PDB entry 7P0N | X-ray diffraction, 2.50 A resolution | chain A

== Chain A ==
Protein: Indoleamine 2,3-dioxygenase 1
Organism: Homo sapiens
Notes: EC 1.13.11.52
Reference sequence: P14902 (I23O1_HUMAN); numbering as in UniProt (aligned over 15-403)
Sequence (405 residues; each row starts with the number of its first residue; numbers below 1 keep their minus sign (Met-1 is residue -1)):
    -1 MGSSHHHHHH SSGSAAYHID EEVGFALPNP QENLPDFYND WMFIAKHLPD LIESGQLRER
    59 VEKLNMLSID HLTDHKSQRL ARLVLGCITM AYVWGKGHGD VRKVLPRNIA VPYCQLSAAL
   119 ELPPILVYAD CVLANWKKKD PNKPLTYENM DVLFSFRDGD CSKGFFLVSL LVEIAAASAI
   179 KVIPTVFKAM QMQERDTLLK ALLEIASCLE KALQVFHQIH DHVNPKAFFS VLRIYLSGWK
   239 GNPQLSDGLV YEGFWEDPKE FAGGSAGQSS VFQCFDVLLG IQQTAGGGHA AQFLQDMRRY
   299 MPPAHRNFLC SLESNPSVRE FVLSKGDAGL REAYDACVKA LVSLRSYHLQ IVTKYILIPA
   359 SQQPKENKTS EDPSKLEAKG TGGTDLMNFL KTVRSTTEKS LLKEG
Not modelled in the structure: -1 to 13, 362-379, 402-403
Differences from the reference sequence: initiating methionine (-1); expression tag (0-14); engineered mutation Ala116 (Lys in P14902), Ala117 (Lys in P14902)
UniProt features mapped onto this chain:
  - binding site (heme b): His346
Metal / ion sites: heme Fe near His346 (its only coordinating residue here)
Residues lining bound ligands:
  - heme (HEM): Tyr126, Phe163, Ser167, Val170, Phe214, Ile217, Phe226, Ser263, Ala264, Gly265, Ser267, Phe270, Phe291, Leu292, Arg343, His346, Ile349, Val350, Tyr353, Ile354, Leu384, Phe387, Leu388, Val391
  - N'-Formylkynurenine (NFK): Leu49, Ile50, Gly53, Gln54, Leu55, Arg56, Trp92, Gly93, Lys94, Gly95, His96, Gly97, Asp98, Arg100
  - oxygen molecule (OXY): Phe163, Ser263, Ala264, Gly265
From the paper describing this entry:
  - binding site for tryptophan: Arg231
  - binding site for N'-Formylkynurenine: Gly53, Leu55

== Summary ==
Ligands of chain A: heme, N'-Formylkynurenine and oxygen molecule. UniProt lists heme b-binding residue
His346. From the paper: a binding site for N'-Formylkynurenine at Gly53 and Leu55; a binding site for
tryptophan at Arg231.
Chain A is Indoleamine 2,3-dioxygenase 1 (Homo sapiens); the structure, Crystal structure of L-Trp/Indoleamine
2,3-dioxygenagse 1 (hIDO1) complex with the JK-loop refined in the open conformation, was determined by X-ray
diffraction (same publication as 7NGE and 7P0R).
